Entry 7LT4 (X-ray diffraction, 1.80 A resolution); this record covers chains A and B.

[Chain A]
Molecule: Tryptophan synthase alpha chain
Organism: Salmonella typhimurium (strain LT2 / SGSC1412 / ATCC 700720)
Notes: EC 4.2.1.20
UniProtKB: P00929 (TRPA_SALTY); residue numbers follow UniProt; this construct covers 1-268
Chain sequence (268 residues; each row starts with the number of its first residue):
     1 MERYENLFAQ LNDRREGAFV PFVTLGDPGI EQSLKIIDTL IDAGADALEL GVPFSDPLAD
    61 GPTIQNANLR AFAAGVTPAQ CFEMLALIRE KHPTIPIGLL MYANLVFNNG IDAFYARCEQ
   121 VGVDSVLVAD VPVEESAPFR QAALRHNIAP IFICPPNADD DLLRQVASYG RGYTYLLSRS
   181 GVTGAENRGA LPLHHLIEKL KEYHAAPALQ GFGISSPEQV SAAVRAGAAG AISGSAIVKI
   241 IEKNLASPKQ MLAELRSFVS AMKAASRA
Unresolved in the structure: 190
Ligand contacts: F9F (2-({[4-(trifluoromethoxy)phenyl]sulfonyl}amino)ethyl dihydrogen phosphate): F22, E49, A59, D60, I64, L100, L127, A129, I153, Y175, L177, R179, T183, G184, A185, F212, G213, I214, I232, S233, G234, S235
Curated features (UniProtKB/Swiss-Prot):
  - active site (Proton acceptor): E49, D60

[Chain B]
Molecule: Tryptophan synthase beta chain
Organism: Salmonella typhimurium (strain LT2 / SGSC1412 / ATCC 700720)
Notes: EC 4.2.1.20
UniProtKB: P0A2K1 (TRPB_SALTY); residue numbers follow UniProt; this construct covers 1-397
Chain sequence (397 residues; each row starts with the number of its first residue):
     1 MTTLLNPYFG EFGGMYVPQI LMPALNQLEE AFVSAQKDPE FQAQFADLLK NYAGRPTALT
    61 KCQNITAGTR TTLYLKREDL LHGGAHKTNQ VLGQALLAKR MGKSEIIAET GAGQHGVASA
   121 LASALLGLKC RIYMGAKDVE RQSPNVFRMR LMGAEVIPVH SGSATLTDAC NEALRDWSGS
   181 YETAHYMLGT AAGPHPYPTI VREFQRMIGE ETKAQILDKE GRLPDAVIAC VGGGSNAIGM
   241 FADFINDTSV GLIGVEPGGH GIETGEHGAP LKHGRVGIYF GMKAPMMQTA DGQIEESYSI
   301 SAGLDFPSVG PQHAYLNSIG RADYVSITDD EALEAFKTLC RHEGIIPALE SSHALAHALK
   361 MMREQPEKEQ LLVVNLSGRG DKDIFTVHDI LKARGEI
Unresolved in the structure: 1, 396-397
Construct notes: engineered mutation T167 (Lys in P0A2K1)
Metal / ion sites: Cs+ site 1: G54, P56 (together with dimethyl sulfoxide); Cs+ site 2: T66, T69, T71; Cs+ site 3: V231, G232, E256, G268, F306, S308
Ligand contacts: 0JO (2-{[(E)-{3-hydroxy-2-methyl-5-[(phosphonooxy)methyl]pyridin-4-yl}methylidene]amino}prop-2-enoic acid): A85, H86, K87, E109, T110, G111, A112, G113, Q114, H115, L166, G189, T190, C230, V231, G232, G233, G234, S235, N236, G303, L304, A348, E350, S351, S377, G378
Curated features (UniProtKB/Swiss-Prot):
  - modified residue: K87 (N6-(pyridoxal phosphate)lysine)

[How chain A and chain B interact]
Contacting residue pairs - 58 pairs, chain A then chain B:
  P53(A) with Q293(B), hydrogen bond (backbone-side chain)
  F54(A) with G292(B); Q293(B)
  S55(A) with Q293(B), hydrogen bond (backbone-side chain); I294(B), hydrogen bond (side chain-backbone)
  D56(A) with N171(B), hydrogen bond; Y279(B); I294(B)
  P57(A) with R175(B), hydrogen bond (backbone-side chain)
  L58(A) with P18(B); R175(B)
  D60(A) with R175(B), hydrogen bond (backbone-side chain)
  Q65(A) with R175(B)
  F72(A) with Q293(B)
  T77(A) with D291(B)
  P78(A) with D291(B)
  A103(A) with I278(B), hydrophobic
  N104(A) with G277(B); I278(B), hydrogen bond (side chain-backbone); Q288(B), hydrogen bond; G292(B), hydrogen bond (side chain-backbone); I294(B)
  L105(A) with D291(B); G292(B)
  F107(A) with V276(B); K283(B)
  N108(A) with R275(B), hydrogen bond; Q288(B); A290(B), hydrogen bond (side chain-backbone); D291(B); G292(B), hydrogen bond (side chain-backbone)
  N109(A) with A290(B)
  A129(A) with P18(B)
  D130(A) with Y16(B); V17(B), hydrogen bond (backbone-backbone)
  P132(A) with M15(B); V17(B); Q19(B); M22(B), hydrophobic
  V133(A) with Q19(B), hydrogen bond (backbone-side chain)
  E134(A) with Q19(B), hydrogen bond; M22(B)
  E135(A) with Y8(B), hydrogen bond; G14(B); M15(B), hydrogen bond (side chain-backbone); Y16(B)
  P155(A) with I20(B), hydrophobic
  N157(A) with I20(B), hydrogen bond (side chain-backbone); P23(B); Y181(B), hydrogen bond
  L162(A) with Q19(B)
  S180(A) with S178(B); G179(B); Y181(B)
  G181(A) with S178(B), hydrogen bond (backbone-backbone); G179(B)
  V182(A) with R175(B); S178(B)
Other interface residues (no listed pair), chain A (36 interface residues in all): A59, V131, F139, I153, P156, L177, R179
Other interface residues (no listed pair), chain B (30 interface residues in all): E172, L174, T289

[In short]
Chain A and chain B form an interface of 36 and 30 residues respectively, with 20 hydrogen bonds. Polar pairs
include P53(A)-Q293(B), S55(A)-Q293(B) and S55(A)-I294(B). Chain A binds compound F9F. Chain B binds compound
0JO. From UniProt: active-site residues E49(A) and D60(A) on chain A.
Here chain A is Tryptophan synthase alpha chain and chain B is Tryptophan synthase beta chain, both from
Salmonella typhimurium (strain LT2 / SGSC1412 / ATCC 700720). Entry 7LT4 (The aminoacrylate form of the
beta-K167T mutant Tryptophan Synthase at 1.80 Angstrom resolution in complex with ...) was determined by X-ray
diffraction.
